6DJV - chains A and N of the 7 polymer chains in the assembly; structure by electron microscopy, 3.90 A resolution.

[Chain A]
Protein: Chaperone protein ClpB
Organism: Mycobacterium tuberculosis
UniProtKB: A0A045JSR5 (A0A045JSR5_MYCTX); residue numbers follow UniProt; this construct covers 1-848
Chain sequence (848 residues; row label = number of the first residue in the row):
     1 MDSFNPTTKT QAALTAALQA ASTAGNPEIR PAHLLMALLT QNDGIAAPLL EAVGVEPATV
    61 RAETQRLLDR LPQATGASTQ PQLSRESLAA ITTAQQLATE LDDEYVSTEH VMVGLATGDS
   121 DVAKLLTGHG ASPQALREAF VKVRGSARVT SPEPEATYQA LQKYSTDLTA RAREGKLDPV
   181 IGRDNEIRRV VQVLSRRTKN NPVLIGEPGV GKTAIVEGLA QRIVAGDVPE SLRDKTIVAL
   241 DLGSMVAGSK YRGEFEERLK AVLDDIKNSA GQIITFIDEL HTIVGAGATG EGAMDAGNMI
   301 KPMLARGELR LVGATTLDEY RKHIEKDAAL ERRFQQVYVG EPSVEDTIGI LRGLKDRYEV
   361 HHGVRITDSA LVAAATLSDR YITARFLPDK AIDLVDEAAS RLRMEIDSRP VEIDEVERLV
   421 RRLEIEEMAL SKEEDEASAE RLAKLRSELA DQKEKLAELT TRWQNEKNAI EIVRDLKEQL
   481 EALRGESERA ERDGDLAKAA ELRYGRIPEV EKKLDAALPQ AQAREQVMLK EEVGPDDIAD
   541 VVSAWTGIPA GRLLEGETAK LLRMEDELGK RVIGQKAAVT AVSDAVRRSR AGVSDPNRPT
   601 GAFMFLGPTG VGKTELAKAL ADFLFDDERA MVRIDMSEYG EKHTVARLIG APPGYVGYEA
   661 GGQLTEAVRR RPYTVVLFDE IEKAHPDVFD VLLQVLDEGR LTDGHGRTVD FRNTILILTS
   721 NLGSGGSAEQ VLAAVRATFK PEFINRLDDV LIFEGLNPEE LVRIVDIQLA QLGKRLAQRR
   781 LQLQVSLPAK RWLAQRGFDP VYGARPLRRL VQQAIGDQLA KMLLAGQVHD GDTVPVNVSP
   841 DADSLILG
Disordered / not traced: 1-158, 289-295, 432-441, 470-529, 846-848
Small-molecule neighbours:
  - ATP-gamma-S (AGS; phosphothiophosphoric acid-adenylate ester), molecule 1: Pro179, Val180, Ile181, Gly182, Pro208, Gly209, Val210, Gly211, Lys212, Thr213, Ala214, Glu279, Thr316, Ile350, Leu354, Pro388, Asp389, Ile392
  - ATP-gamma-S (AGS), molecule 2: Ala305, Arg332, Arg333
  - ATP-gamma-S (AGS), molecule 3: Arg571, Val572, Ile573, Thr609, Gly610, Val611, Gly612, Lys613, Thr614, Glu615, Asn721, Leu756, Gln768, Ala804, Arg805, Arg808
  - ATP-gamma-S (AGS), molecule 4: Asp697, Glu742, Arg746
What the authors report for this chain:
  - binding site for casein polyAlanine model (chain N): Tyr251, Tyr655, Val656
  - self-association interface (contacts with another copy of this molecule); pairs are residue here / residue on that copy: Arg418-Asp184 (salt bridge), Glu426-Arg352 (salt bridge)
  - mutagenesis - P410A, V656A, Y658A: abolished catalytic activity

[Chain N]
Protein: casein polyAlanine model
Organism: Bos taurus
Chain sequence (26 residues; each row starts with the number of its first residue):
     1 AAAAAAAAAA AAAAAAAAAA AAAAAA

[Interface between chain A and chain N]
Residue-residue contacts (7; chain A residue first):
  Lys250(A) - Ala3(N)
  Arg252(A) - Ala2(N)
  Gly654(A) - Ala16(N)
  Tyr655(A) - Ala15(N)
  Tyr655(A) - Ala16(N)
  Val656(A) - Ala16(N)
  Val656(A) - Ala17(N)  hydrophobic
Also at the interface, not in a pair above, chain A (7 interface residues in all): Tyr251, His643
Also at the interface, not in a pair above, chain N (7 interface residues in all): Ala4, Ala20

[Overview]
Chain A and chain N each contribute 7 residues to their interface. Chain A binds 4 copies of ATP-gamma-S. The
paper reports a binding site for casein polyAlanine model (chain N) at Tyr251(A), Tyr655(A) and Val656(A);
P410A, V656A and Y658A of chain A abolish catalytic activity.
Here chain A is Chaperone protein ClpB (Mycobacterium tuberculosis) and chain N is casein polyAlanine model
(Bos taurus). Entry 6DJV (Mtb ClpB in complex with ATPgammaS and casein, Conformer 2) was determined by
electron microscopy together with 6DJU and 6ED3 from the same study.
